7JWJ - chains A and D of the 5 polymer chains in the assembly; structure by X-ray diffraction, 3.25 A resolution.

[Chain A]
Name: H-2 class I histocompatibility antigen, D-B alpha chain
Organism: Mus musculus
Reference sequence: P01899 (HA11_MOUSE); residues -23 to 338 here correspond to UniProt positions 1-362 (UniProt number = residue number + 24)
Amino-acid sequence (362 residues; each row starts with the number of its first residue; numbers below 1 keep their minus sign (Met-23 is residue -23)):
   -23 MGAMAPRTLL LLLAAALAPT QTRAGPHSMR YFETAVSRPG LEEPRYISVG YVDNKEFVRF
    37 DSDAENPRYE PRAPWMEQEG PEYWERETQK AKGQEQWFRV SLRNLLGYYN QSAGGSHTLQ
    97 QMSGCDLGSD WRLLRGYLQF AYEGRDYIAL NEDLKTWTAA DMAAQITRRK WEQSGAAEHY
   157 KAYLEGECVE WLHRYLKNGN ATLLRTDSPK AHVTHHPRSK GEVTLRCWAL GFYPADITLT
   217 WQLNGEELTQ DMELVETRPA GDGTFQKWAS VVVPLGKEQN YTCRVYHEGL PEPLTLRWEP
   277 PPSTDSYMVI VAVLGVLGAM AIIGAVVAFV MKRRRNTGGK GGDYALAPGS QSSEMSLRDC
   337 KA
Unresolved in the structure: -23 to 1, 223-226, 252-254, 275-338
Disulfide bonds: Cys203-Cys259

[Chain D]
Name: B17.C1 TCR alpha chain
Organism: Mus musculus
Amino-acid sequence (204 residues; numbered 0 to 221; 18 numbers in that range are skipped by the numbering (no residue carries them; nothing is unmodelled there); the number before each row is that of its first residue; numbering starts at 0):
     0 GDQVEQSP
     9 SALSLHEGTD SALRCNFTTT M
    37 RSVQWFRQNS RGSLISLFYL AS
    64 GTKEN
    74 GRLKSAFDSK ERRYSTLHIR DAQLEDSGTY FCAAVTGNTG KLIFGLGTTL QVQPNIQNPD
   134 PAVYQLRDSK SSDKSVCLFT DFDSQTNVSQ SKDSDVYITD KCVLDMRSMD FKSNSAVAWS
   194 NKSDFACANA FNNSIIPEDT FFPSPESS
Unresolved in the structure: 0-1, 216-221
Disulfide bonds: Cys23-Cys105, Cys150-Cys200

[Interface between chain A and chain D]
Pairs across the interface (6):
  Glu58(A) - Thr28(D)
  Glu58(A) - Arg86(D)  salt bridge
  Gln65(A) - Arg37(D)
  Gln65(A) - Thr109(D)  hydrogen bond (side chain-backbone)
  Gln65(A) - Gly110(D)
  Gln65(A) - Asn111(D)  hydrogen bond
Also at the interface, not in a pair above, chain A (4 interface residues in all): Glu61, Lys66
Also at the interface, not in a pair above, chain D (7 interface residues in all): Glu84
From the paper, about this interface:
  - residue pairs: Glu58(A)-Thr28(D), Glu58(A)-Arg86(D), Gln65(A)-Thr109(D), Gln65(A)-Gly110(D), Gln65(A)-Asn111(D), Lys66(A)-Arg37(D)

[Summary]
Chain A and chain D form an interface of 4 and 7 residues respectively, with 2 hydrogen bonds and 1 salt
bridge. Polar contacts include Glu58(A)-Arg86(D), Gln65(A)-Thr109(D) and Gln65(A)-Asn111(D). The authors
report contacts between Glu58(A) and Thr28(D), Glu58(A) and Arg86(D) and Gln65(A) and Thr109(D) among others.
Chain A is H-2 class I histocompatibility antigen, D-B alpha chain and chain D is B17.C1 TCR alpha chain, both
from Mus musculus; the structure, Crystal Structure of B17-C1 TCR-H2Db, was determined by X-ray diffraction
together with 7JWI from the same study.
